PDB entry 9CU1 | electron microscopy, 2.83 A resolution | chains L and N of the 14 polymer chains in the assembly

== Chain L ==
Molecule: Nitrogenase iron protein 1
Organism: Azotobacter vinelandii
Notes: EC 1.18.6.1
Reference sequence: P00459 (NIFH1_AZOVI); residue numbers follow UniProt; this construct covers 1-290
Sequence (290 residues; numbered 1 to 290; the number before each row is that of its first residue):
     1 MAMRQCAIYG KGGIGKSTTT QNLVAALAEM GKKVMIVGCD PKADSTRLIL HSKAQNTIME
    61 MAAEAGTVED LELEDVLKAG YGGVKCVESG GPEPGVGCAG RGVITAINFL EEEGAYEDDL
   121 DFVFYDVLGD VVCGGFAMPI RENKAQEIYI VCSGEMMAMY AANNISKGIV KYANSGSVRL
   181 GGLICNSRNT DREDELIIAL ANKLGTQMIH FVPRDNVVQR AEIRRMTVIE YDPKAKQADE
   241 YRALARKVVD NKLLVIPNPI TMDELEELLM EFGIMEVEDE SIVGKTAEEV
Disordered / not traced: 1-2, 275-290
UniProt features mapped onto this chain:
  - binding site (ATP): Gly-10 to Ser-17
  - binding site ([4Fe-4S] cluster): Cys-98, Cys-133
  - modified residue: Arg-101 (ADP-ribosylarginine)
  - mutagenesis: Lys-16 (K16Q/P: Loss of nitrogen fixation)

== Chain N ==
Molecule: Protein FeSII
Organism: Azotobacter vinelandii
Reference sequence: Q44501 (FESII_AZOVI); residue numbers follow UniProt; this construct covers 1-122
Sequence (122 residues; row label = number of the first residue in the row):
     1 MATIYFSSPL MPHNKKVQAV AGKRSTKKGV AQENGVKIPF ECQDGNCGSC LVKITHLDGE
    61 RIKGMLLTDK ERNVLKSVGK LPKSEEERAA VRDLPPTYRL ACQTIVTDED LLVEFTGEPG
   121 GA
Disordered / not traced: 1
Sequence notes: conflict Lys-27 (Leu in Q44501), Lys-28 (Leu in Q44501)

== Chain L / chain N interface ==
Contacting residue pairs - 18 pairs, chain L then chain N:
  Thr-67(L) / Asn-73(N)
  Glu-69(L) / Arg-72(N)  salt bridge
  Glu-69(L) / Asn-73(N)  hydrogen bond
  Gly-95(L) / Glu-41(N)
  Val-96(L) / Glu-41(N)
  Val-96(L) / Cys-47(N)  hydrophobic
  Gly-97(L) / Glu-41(N)  hydrogen bond (backbone-side chain)
  Gly-97(L) / Ser-49(N)  hydrogen bond (backbone-side chain)
  Cys-98(L) / Gly-120(N)
  Cys-98(L) / Gly-121(N)  hydrogen bond (side chain-backbone)
  Arg-101(L) / Asn-46(N)
  Arg-101(L) / Cys-47(N)
  Arg-101(L) / Ser-77(N)
  Ile-104(L) / Ser-77(N)
  Thr-105(L) / Ser-77(N)  hydrogen bond
  Asn-108(L) / Lys-76(N)
  Gly-134(L) / Gly-121(N)
  Gly-134(L) / Ala-122(N)
Other interface residues (no listed pair), chain L (12 interface residues in all): Val-68
Other interface residues (no listed pair), chain N (14 interface residues in all): Val-78, Gly-79, Pro-119

== Overview ==
12 residues of chain L face 14 of chain N across their interface, with 5 hydrogen bonds and 1 salt bridge.
Among the polar pairs are Glu-69(L)/Arg-72(N), Glu-69(L)/Asn-73(N) and Gly-97(L)/Glu-41(N).
Chain L is Nitrogenase iron protein 1 and chain N is Protein FeSII, both from Azotobacter vinelandii; the
structure, Azotobacter vinelandii filamentous 2:2:1 MoFeP:FeP:FeSII-Complex (termini; C1 symmetry), was
determined by electron microscopy together with 9CTZ, 9CU0 and 9CU2 from the same study.
